8RTE - chains A and D of the 4 polymer chains in the assembly; structure by X-ray diffraction, 2.40 A resolution.

== Chain A ==
Molecule: Rap105
From: Bacillus phage phi105
Reference sequence: D6R410 (D6R410_BPPH1); residues 1-370 here correspond to UniProt positions 20-389 (UniProt number = residue number + 19)
Chain sequence (370 residues; each row starts with the number of its first residue):
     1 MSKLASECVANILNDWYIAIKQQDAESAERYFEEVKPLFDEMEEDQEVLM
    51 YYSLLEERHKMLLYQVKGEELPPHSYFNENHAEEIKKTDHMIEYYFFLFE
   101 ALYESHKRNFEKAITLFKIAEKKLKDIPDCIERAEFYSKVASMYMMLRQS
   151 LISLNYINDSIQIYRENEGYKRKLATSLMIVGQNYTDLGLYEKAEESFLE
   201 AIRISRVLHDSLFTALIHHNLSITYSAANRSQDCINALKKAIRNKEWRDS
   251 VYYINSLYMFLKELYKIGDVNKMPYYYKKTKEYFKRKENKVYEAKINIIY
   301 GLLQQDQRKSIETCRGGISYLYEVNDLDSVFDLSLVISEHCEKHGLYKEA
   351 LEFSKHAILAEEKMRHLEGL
Unresolved in the structure: 1-8, 38-44, 82-86

== Chain D ==
Molecule: Peptide ERPVGT
Chain sequence (6 residues; row label = number of the first residue in the row):
   601 ERPVGT

== Interface between chain A and chain D ==
Residue-residue contacts (33):
  Gln65(A) with Gly605(D), hydrogen bond (side chain-backbone); Thr606(D)
  Lys139(A) with Thr606(D)
  Ser142(A) with Thr606(D), hydrogen bond
  Met145(A) with Arg602(D), hydrogen bond (backbone-side chain); Pro603(D), hydrophobic
  Met146(A) with Arg602(D); Pro603(D)
  Arg148(A) with Arg602(D)
  Thr176(A) with Gly605(D); Thr606(D)
  Met179(A) with Val604(D); Thr606(D)
  Ile180(A) with Thr606(D)
  Gln183(A) with Arg602(D); Pro603(D)
  Asp187(A) with Arg602(D), salt bridge
  Leu216(A) with Val604(D)
  Asn220(A) with Pro603(D); Val604(D), hydrogen bond (side chain-backbone)
  Ile223(A) with Glu601(D); Arg602(D); Pro603(D), hydrophobic
  Trp247(A) with Val604(D), hydrophobic
  Tyr252(A) with Val604(D), hydrophobic
  Asn255(A) with Val604(D)
  Tyr258(A) with Glu601(D)
  Met259(A) with Glu601(D)
  Tyr292(A) with Glu601(D), hydrogen bond
  Lys295(A) with Glu601(D), salt bridge
  Asp328(A) with Glu601(D), hydrogen bond (side chain-backbone); Arg602(D), salt bridge
  Asp332(A) with Glu601(D), hydrogen bond (side chain-backbone)
Interface residues without a listed pair, chain A (25 interface residues in all): Ser138, His219
From the paper, about this interface:
  - residue pairs: Asp187(A)-Arg602(D) (salt bridge)
  - interface residues, chain A: Gln65(A), Ser142(A), Met145(A), Met146(A), Thr176(A), Ile180(A), Gln183(A), Asp187(A), Leu216(A), Asn220(A), Ile223(A), Tyr252(A), Tyr258(A), Tyr292(A), Lys295(A), Asp328(A), Asp332(A)

== In short ==
Chain A and chain D form an interface of 25 and 6 residues respectively, with 7 hydrogen bonds and 3 salt
bridges. Polar pairs include Asp187(A)-Arg602(D), Lys295(A)-Glu601(D) and Asp328(A)-Arg602(D). The authors
report a salt bridge between Asp187(A) and Arg602(D). From the paper: interface residues Gln65(A), Ser142(A)
and Met145(A) among others.
Chain A is Rap105 (Bacillus phage phi105) and chain D is Peptide ERPVGT; the structure, Rap from bacteriophage
Phi105 with peptide ERPVGT, was determined by X-ray diffraction, deposited together with 8RST, 8RSU, 8RSV and
8RTC.
